Entry 8AV6 (electron microscopy, 4.68 A resolution (low resolution: residue-level contacts below are approximate; hydrogen-bond / salt-bridge calls are withheld)); this record covers chains K and P of the 20 polymer chains in the assembly.

# Chain K
Molecule: 227-nt DNA strand
Sequence (227 nucleotides; numbered -73 to 153; the number before each row is that of its first residue; numbers below 1 keep their minus sign (DC-73 is residue -73)):
   -73 CTGGAGAATC CCGGTGCCGA GGCCGCTCAA TTGGTCGTAG ACAGCTCTAG CACCGCTTAA
   -13 ACGCACGTAC GCGCTGTCCC CCGCGTTTTA ACCGCCAAGG GGATTACTCC CTAGTCTCCA
    47 GGCACGTGTC AGATATATAC ATCCTGTGCA TGTATTGAAC AGCGACCTTG CCGGTGCCAG
   107 TCGGATAGTG TTCCGAGCTC CCACTCTAGA GGATCCCCGG GTACCGA
Unresolved in the structure: -73, 80-153

# Chain P
Molecule: Histone H2B type 1-C/E/F/G/I
Organism: Homo sapiens
UniProt: P62807 (H2B1C_HUMAN); residues 1-125 here correspond to UniProt positions 2-126 (UniProt number = residue number + 1)
Sequence (125 residues; each row starts with the number of its first residue):
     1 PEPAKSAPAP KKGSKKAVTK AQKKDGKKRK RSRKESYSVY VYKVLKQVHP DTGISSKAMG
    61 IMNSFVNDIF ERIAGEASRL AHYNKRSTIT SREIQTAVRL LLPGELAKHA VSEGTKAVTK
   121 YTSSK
Unresolved in the structure: 1-31, 125
UniProt features mapped onto this chain:
  - modified residue: Pro1 (N-acetylproline), Glu2 (ADP-ribosyl glutamic acid), Lys5 (N6-(2-hydroxyisobutyryl)lysine), Ser6 (ADP-ribosylserine), Lys11 (N6-(beta-hydroxybutyryl)lysine), Lys12 (N6-(2-hydroxyisobutyryl)lysine), Ser14 (Phosphoserine), Lys15 (N6-acetyllysine), Lys16 (N6-(beta-hydroxybutyryl)lysine), Lys20 (N6-(2-hydroxyisobutyryl)lysine), Lys23 (N6-(2-hydroxyisobutyryl)lysine), Lys24 (N6-(2-hydroxyisobutyryl)lysine), Lys34 (N6-(2-hydroxyisobutyryl)lysine), Glu35 (PolyADP-ribosyl glutamic acid), Ser36 (Phosphoserine), Lys43 (N6-(2-hydroxyisobutyryl)lysine), Lys46 (N6-(2-hydroxyisobutyryl)lysine), Lys57 (N6,N6-dimethyllysine), Arg79 (Dimethylated arginine), Lys85 (N6,N6,N6-trimethyllysine) and 6 more in UniProt
  - glycosylation: Ser112 (O-linked (GlcNAc) serine)
  - cross-link (Glycyl lysine isopeptide (Lys-Gly)): Lys5 (interchain with G-Cter in SUMO2), Lys20 (interchain with G-Cter in SUMO2), Lys34 (interchain with G-Cter in ubiquitin), Lys120 (interchain with G-Cter in ubiquitin)

# Chain K / chain P interface
Pairs across the interface - 12 pairs, chain K then chain P:
  DA-54(K) - Ser55(P)
  DA-54(K) - Ser56(P)
  DG-53(K) - Tyr42(P)
  DG-53(K) - Thr52(P)
  DG-53(K) - Gly53(P)
  DG-53(K) - Ile54(P)
  DG-52(K) - Tyr42(P)
  DA-35(K) - Ser87(P)
  DG-34(K) - Arg86(P)
  DG-34(K) - Ser87(P)
  DG-34(K) - Thr88(P)
  DT30(K) - Ser32(P)
Interface residues without a listed pair, chain K (9 interface residues in all): DC-46, DA-45, DA-33
Interface residues without a listed pair, chain P (13 interface residues in all): Arg33, Lys46, Lys85

# In short
9 residues of chain K and 13 residues of chain P are in contact.
Chain K is a 227-nt DNA strand and chain P is Histone H2B type 1-C/E/F/G/I (Homo sapiens); the structure,
CryoEM structure of INO80 core nucleosome complex in closed grappler conformation, was determined by electron
microscopy, deposited together with 8ATF.
